Entry 5FG7 (X-ray diffraction, 2.70 A resolution); this record covers chains K and W of the 28 polymer chains in the assembly.

[Chain K]
Name: Proteasome subunit beta type-5
Source organism: Saccharomyces cerevisiae S288c
Notes: EC 3.4.25.1
UniProt: P30656 (PSB5_YEAST); residues 1-212 here correspond to UniProt positions 76-287 (UniProt number = residue number + 75)
Sequence (212 residues; each row starts with the number of its first residue):
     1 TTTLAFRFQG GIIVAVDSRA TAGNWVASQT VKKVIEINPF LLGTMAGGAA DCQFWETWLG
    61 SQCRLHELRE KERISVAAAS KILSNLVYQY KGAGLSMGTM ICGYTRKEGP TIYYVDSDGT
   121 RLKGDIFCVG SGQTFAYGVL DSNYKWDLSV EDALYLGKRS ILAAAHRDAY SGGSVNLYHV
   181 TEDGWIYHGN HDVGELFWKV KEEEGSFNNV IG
Bound ions: Mg2+: Ala165, Asp168, Ser171 (shared with Asp204(W) of chain W)
From the paper describing this entry:
  - catalytic residues: Asp17, Lys33
  - catalytic residues: Gly47 (proposed by the authors, not directly observed)
  - mutagenesis - T1A, T1C, T1S, D17N: decreased growth
  - mutagenesis - K33A: decreased catalytic activity
  - mutagenesis - T1S, D17N: decreased catalytic activity on Suc-LLVY-AMC
  - mutagenesis - T1C: abolished catalytic activity
  - mutagenesis - T1S: abolished growth in response to 37  degC
  - mutagenesis - T1S (3.7-fold): decreased binding to bortezomib
  - mutagenesis - T1S (1.8-fold): decreased binding to carfilzomib

[Chain W]
Name: Proteasome subunit beta type-3
Source organism: Saccharomyces cerevisiae S288c
Notes: EC 3.4.25.1
UniProt: P25451 (PSB3_YEAST); residues 0-204 here correspond to UniProt positions 1-205 (UniProt number = residue number + 1)
Sequence (205 residues; numbered 0 to 204; the number before each row is that of its first residue; numbering starts at 0):
     0 MSDPSSINGG IVVAMTGKDC VAIACDLRLG SQSLGVSNKF EKIFHYGHVF LGITGLATDV
    60 TTLNEMFRYK TNLYKLKEER AIEPETFTQL VSSSLYERRF GPYFVGPVVA GINSKSGKPF
   120 IAGFDLIGCI DEAKDFIVSG TASDQLFGMC ESLYEPNLEP EDLFETISQA LLNAADRDAL
   180 SGWGAVVYII KKDEVVKRYL KMRQD
Unresolved in the structure: 0
Bound ions: Mg2+ site 1: Ala174, Asp177, Ser180; Mg2+ site 2: Asp204 (shared with Ala165(K), Asp168(K), Ser171(K) of chain K)
Curated features (UniProtKB/Swiss-Prot):
  - modified residue: Ser30 (Phosphoserine)
  - cross-link: Lys69 (Glycyl lysine isopeptide (Lys-Gly) (interchain with G-Cter in ubiquitin))

[Interface between chain K and chain W]
Pairs across the interface (43):
  Arg19(K) - Asp204(W)  salt bridge
  Asn24(K) - Ser5(W)
  Asn24(K) - Asp177(W)
  Asn24(K) - Ala178(W)  hydrogen bond (backbone-backbone)
  Asn24(K) - Leu179(W)
  Trp25(K) - Gln144(W)
  Trp25(K) - Arg176(W)
  Val26(K) - Arg176(W)  hydrogen bond (backbone-side chain)
  Val26(K) - Asp177(W)
  Val26(K) - Ala178(W)
  Ala27(K) - Arg176(W)  hydrogen bond (backbone-side chain)
  Ser28(K) - Arg176(W)
  Gln29(K) - Asp175(W)  hydrogen bond (side chain-backbone)
  Phe135(K) - Leu33(W)  hydrophobic
  Ala165(K) - Asp204(W)
  His166(K) - Trp182(W)  hydrogen bond (backbone-side chain)
  His166(K) - Gln203(W)  hydrogen bond (side chain-backbone)
  Arg167(K) - Ser32(W)
  Arg167(K) - Leu33(W)
  Arg167(K) - Gly34(W)  hydrogen bond (side chain-backbone)
  Asp168(K) - Ser32(W)
  Ala169(K) - Arg27(W)
  Ala169(K) - Ser32(W)  hydrogen bond (backbone-backbone)
  Ala169(K) - Ala178(W)
  Tyr170(K) - Ser32(W)
  Tyr170(K) - Ala178(W)  hydrophobic
  Tyr170(K) - Leu179(W)
  Ser171(K) - Asp204(W)
  Gly172(K) - Asp204(W)
  Gly173(K) - Arg202(W)  hydrogen bond (backbone-side chain)
  Gly173(K) - Asp204(W)  hydrogen bond (backbone-side chain)
  Asp192(K) - Arg202(W)  salt bridge
  Val193(K) - Asp204(W)
  Gly194(K) - Arg202(W)
  Phe197(K) - Gln203(W)
  Trp198(K) - Lys200(W)
  Trp198(K) - Met201(W)
  Trp198(K) - Gln203(W)
  Asn209(K) - Asn37(W)
  Asn209(K) - Lys38(W)  hydrogen bond (backbone-side chain)
  Val210(K) - Asn37(W)
  Val210(K) - Gln203(W)
  Gly212(K) - Lys200(W)
Interface residues without a listed pair, chain K (27 interface residues in all): Thr21, Ile211
Interface residues without a listed pair, chain W (22 interface residues in all): Gln31, Val35, Thr140

[Overview]
27 residues of chain K and 22 residues of chain W are in contact, with 11 hydrogen bonds and 2 salt bridges.
Among the polar pairs are Arg19(K)-Asp204(W), Asp192(K)-Arg202(W) and Val26(K)-Arg176(W). From the paper:
catalytic residues Asp17(K), Lys33(K) and Gly47(K); T1A, T1C and T1S of chain K, among others, reduce growth;
5 substitutions were tested in all.
Chain K is Proteasome subunit beta type-5 and chain W is Proteasome subunit beta type-3, both from
Saccharomyces cerevisiae S288c; the structure, Yeast 20S proteasome beta2-T1A mutant, was determined by X-ray
diffraction (same publication as 5CZ4, 5CZ5, 5CZ6, 5CZ7, 5CZ8, 5CZ9 and 16 further entries).
